7YOC - chain A; structure by X-ray diffraction, 2.41 A resolution.

# Chain A
Protein: Fhb7
From: Thinopyrum elongatum
Chain sequence (283 residues; each row starts with the number of its first residue; numbers below 1 keep their minus sign (Gly-1 is residue -1)):
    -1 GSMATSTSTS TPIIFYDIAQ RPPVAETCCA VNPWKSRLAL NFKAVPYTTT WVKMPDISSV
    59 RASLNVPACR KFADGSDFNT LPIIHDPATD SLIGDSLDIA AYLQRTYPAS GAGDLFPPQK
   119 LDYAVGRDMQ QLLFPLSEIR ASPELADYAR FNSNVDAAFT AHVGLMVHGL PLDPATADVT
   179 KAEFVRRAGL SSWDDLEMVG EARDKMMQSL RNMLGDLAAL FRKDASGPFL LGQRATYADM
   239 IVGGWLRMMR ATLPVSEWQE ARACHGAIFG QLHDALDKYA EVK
Not modelled in the structure: -1 to 8, 52-78, 136-139, 166-199
Cystine bridges: Cys26-Cys27
What the authors report for this chain:
  - catalytic residues: Asn30, Arg68 (from molecular simulation)
  - mutagenesis - M52L, D93A, S94A, Y235A: decreased catalytic activity
  - mutagenesis - V161A, L168A, F182A, R185A, M246A: decreased catalytic activity on DON
  - mutagenesis - R68A, T178R: abolished catalytic activity
  - mutagenesis - V29P, N77Y, L95F: increased catalytic activity
  - mutagenesis - V29P, M52L, N77Y, L95F (Tm change 5 degC), T178R, L208F, A265G: increased stability
  - contacts within the chain: Leu95-Phe114, Leu95-Tyr235

# Overview
From the paper: catalytic residues Asn30 and Arg68; V29P, M52L and N77Y, among others, increase stability; 16
substitutions were tested in all.
Chain A is Fhb7 (Thinopyrum elongatum); the structure, Crystal structure of Fhb7, was determined by X-ray
diffraction, deposited together with 8K2O, 8K2P and 7YP0.
